PDB entry 7EEL | electron microscopy, 3.26 A resolution | chains A and F of the 14 polymer chains in the assembly

Chain A (and F):
Molecule: Major capsid proteins
Notes: chain F of this document is another copy of the same molecule, construct and numbering; everything in this record applies to it too
Amino-acid sequence (365 residues; each row starts with the number of its first residue):
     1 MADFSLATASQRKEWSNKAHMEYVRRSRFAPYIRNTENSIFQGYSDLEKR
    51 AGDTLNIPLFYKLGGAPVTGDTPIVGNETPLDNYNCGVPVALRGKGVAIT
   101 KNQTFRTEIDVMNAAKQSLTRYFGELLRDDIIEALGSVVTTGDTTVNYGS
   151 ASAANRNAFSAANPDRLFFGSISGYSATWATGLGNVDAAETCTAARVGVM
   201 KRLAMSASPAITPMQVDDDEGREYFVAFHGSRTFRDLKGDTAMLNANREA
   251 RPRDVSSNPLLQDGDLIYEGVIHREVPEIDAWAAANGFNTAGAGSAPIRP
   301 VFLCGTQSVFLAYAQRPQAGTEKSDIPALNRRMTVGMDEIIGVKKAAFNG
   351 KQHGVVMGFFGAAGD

Interface between chain A and chain F:
Contacting residue pairs (76; chain A residue first):
  Tyr44(A) - His20(F)
  Asp53(A) - Gln11(F)
  Asp53(A) - Arg12(F)
  Thr54(A) - Lys13(F)
  Thr54(A) - Glu14(F)  hydrogen bond (backbone-backbone)
  Leu55(A) - Glu14(F)
  Asn56(A) - Glu14(F)  hydrogen bond (backbone-backbone)
  Asn56(A) - Trp15(F)  hydrogen bond
  Asn56(A) - Ser16(F)  hydrogen bond (backbone-backbone)
  Pro58(A) - Ser16(F)
  Pro58(A) - Lys18(F)
  Pro58(A) - Ala19(F)
  Pro58(A) - His20(F)  hydrogen bond (backbone-backbone)
  Pro58(A) - Ile109(F)  hydrophobic
  Leu59(A) - His20(F)
  Phe60(A) - Ala19(F)  hydrophobic
  Phe60(A) - His20(F)  hydrogen bond (backbone-backbone)
  Phe60(A) - Met21(F)
  Phe60(A) - Glu22(F)
  Phe60(A) - Ile109(F)  hydrophobic
  Phe60(A) - Ala114(F)  hydrophobic
  Lys62(A) - Glu22(F)
  Lys62(A) - Glu125(F)  salt bridge
  Leu63(A) - Lys95(F)
  Leu63(A) - Val97(F)  hydrophobic
  Leu63(A) - Ser118(F)
  Leu63(A) - Leu119(F)  hydrophobic
  Leu63(A) - Tyr122(F)
  Gly65(A) - Lys95(F)
  Gly65(A) - Tyr122(F)
  Ala66(A) - Lys95(F)  hydrogen bond (backbone-side chain)
  Pro67(A) - Gly94(F)
  Val68(A) - Gly94(F)  hydrogen bond (backbone-backbone)
  Gly70(A) - Leu92(F)
  Ile74(A) - Lys95(F)
  Ile74(A) - Thr334(F)
  Ile74(A) - Gly336(F)
  Ile74(A) - Asp338(F)
  Val75(A) - Glu322(F)
  Glu78(A) - Ala98(F)
  Glu78(A) - Arg332(F)  salt bridge
  Thr79(A) - Gly96(F)  hydrogen bond (side chain-backbone)
  Thr79(A) - Val97(F)  hydrogen bond (side chain-backbone)
  Thr79(A) - Ala98(F)  hydrogen bond (backbone-backbone)
  Leu81(A) - Ala114(F)
  Leu81(A) - Ala115(F)
  Leu81(A) - Ser118(F)
  Asn83(A) - Ile109(F)
  Asn85(A) - Trp15(F)
  Lys201(A) - Asp263(F)  salt bridge
  Met205(A) - Arg25(F)  hydrogen bond (backbone-side chain)
  Ser208(A) - Glu22(F)
  Pro209(A) - Glu22(F)
  Ala210(A) - Glu22(F)  hydrogen bond (backbone-side chain)
  Ala210(A) - Tyr23(F)
  Val216(A) - Tyr23(F)
  Glu220(A) - Gly264(F)
  Gly221(A) - Arg28(F)
  Arg222(A) - Ser256(F)
  Arg222(A) - Gln262(F)  hydrogen bond
  Arg222(A) - Asp263(F)
  Glu223(A) - Tyr23(F)  hydrogen bond
  Glu223(A) - Arg25(F)
  Tyr224(A) - Gln262(F)
  Glu249(A) - Arg248(F)  salt bridge
  Ala250(A) - Asn258(F)
  Ala250(A) - Leu260(F)  hydrophobic
  Arg251(A) - Arg253(F)  hydrogen bond (backbone-side chain)
  Pro252(A) - Arg253(F)
  Arg253(A) - Arg253(F)
  Ile267(A) - Leu261(F)
  Glu269(A) - Lys238(F)  salt bridge
  Glu269(A) - Leu261(F)
  Glu269(A) - Asp263(F)
  Gly270(A) - Leu261(F)
  Gln307(A) - His20(F)  hydrogen bond
Other interface residues (no listed pair), chain A (57 interface residues in all): Gln42, Gly52, Ile57, Tyr61, Thr69, Val199, Ile211, Thr212, Pro213, Asp218, Asp219, Asn245, Ala246, Tyr268, Phe310
Other interface residues (no listed pair), chain F (55 interface residues in all): Val24, Pro31, Arg93, Asp110, Val111, Leu126, Glu249, Val255, Ser257, Asp265, Arg274, Met337, Asp365

In short:
57 residues of chain A face 55 of chain F across their interface, with 17 hydrogen bonds and 5 salt bridges.
Among the polar pairs are Lys62(A)-Glu125(F), Glu78(A)-Arg332(F) and Lys201(A)-Asp263(F).
Chain A and chain F are both Major capsid proteins; the structure, Cyanophage Pam1 capsid asymmetric unit, was
determined by electron microscopy (same publication as 7EEA, 7EEP and 7EEQ).
